PDB entry 7TPD | X-ray diffraction, 2.60 A resolution | chains A and H of the 4 polymer chains in the assembly

Chain A:
Name: Integrin alpha-IIb heavy chain
From: Homo sapiens
Reference sequence: P08514 (ITA2B_HUMAN); residues 1-457 here correspond to UniProt positions 32-488 (UniProt number = residue number + 31)
Amino-acid sequence (457 residues; each row starts with the number of its first residue):
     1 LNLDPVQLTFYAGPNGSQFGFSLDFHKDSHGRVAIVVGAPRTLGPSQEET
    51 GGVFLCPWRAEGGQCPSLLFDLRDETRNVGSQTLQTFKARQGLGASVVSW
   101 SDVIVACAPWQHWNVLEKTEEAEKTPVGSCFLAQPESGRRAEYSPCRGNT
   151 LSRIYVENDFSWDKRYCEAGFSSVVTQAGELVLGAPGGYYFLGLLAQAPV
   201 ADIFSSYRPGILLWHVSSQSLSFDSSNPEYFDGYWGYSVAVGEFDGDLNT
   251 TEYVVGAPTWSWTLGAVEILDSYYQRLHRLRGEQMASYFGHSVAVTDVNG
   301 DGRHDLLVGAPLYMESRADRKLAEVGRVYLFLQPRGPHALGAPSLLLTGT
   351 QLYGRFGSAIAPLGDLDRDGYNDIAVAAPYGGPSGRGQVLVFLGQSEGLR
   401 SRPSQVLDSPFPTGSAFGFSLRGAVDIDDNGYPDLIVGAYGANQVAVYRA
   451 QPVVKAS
Disulfides: Cys56-Cys65, Cys107-Cys130, Cys146-Cys167
Metal / ion sites: Ca2+ site 1: Glu243, Asp245, Asp247, Thr250, Glu252; Ca2+ site 2: Asp297, Asn299, Asp301, Arg303, Asp305; Ca2+ site 3: Asp365, Asp367, Asp369, Tyr371, Asp373; Ca2+ site 4: Asp426, Asp428, Asn430, Tyr432, Asp434
Small-molecule neighbours: IR7 ((4-{[2-oxo-4-(piperidin-4-yl)piperazin-1-yl]acetyl}phenoxy)acetic acid): Asp159, Phe160, Ser161, Tyr189, Tyr190, Leu192, Asp224, Ser225, Phe231
Reported in the primary citation:
  - binding site for IR7: Asp224

Chain H:
Name: Fab heavy chain
From: Mus musculus
Notes: antibody fragment or engineered binder
Amino-acid sequence (216 residues; row label = number of the first residue in the row; note: 3 numbers in that range are skipped by the numbering (no residue carries them; nothing is unmodelled there)):
     1 EVQLQQSGAELVKPGASVKLSCTASGFNIKDTYVHWVKQRPEQGLEWIGR
    51 IDPANGYTKYDPKFQGKATITADTSSNTAYLQLSSLTSEDTAVYYCVRPL
   101 YDYYAMDYWGQGTSVTVSSAKTTAPSVYPLAPVC
   138 TGSSVTLGCLVKGYFPEPVTLTWNSGSLSSGVHTFPAVLQSDLYTLSSSV
   188 TVTSSTWPSQSITCNVAHPASSTKVDKKIEPR
Disulfides: Cys22-Cys96, Cys146-Cys201

Chain A / chain H interface:
Contacting residue pairs (22):
  Arg77(A) with Asp102(H), salt bridge
  Val79(A) with Tyr104(H), hydrophobic
  Gly80(A) with Tyr104(H)
  Gln82(A) with Tyr104(H), hydrogen bond
  Leu84(A) with Tyr104(H)
  Asn149(A) with Tyr33(H), hydrogen bond; Tyr104(H), hydrogen bond
  Ile154(A) with Tyr57(H)
  Asn158(A) with Tyr57(H), hydrogen bond
  Ser205(A) with Tyr101(H)
  Ser206(A) with Tyr101(H)
  Ile211(A) with Asp102(H)
  Leu213(A) with Asp102(H); Tyr103(H), hydrogen bond (backbone-backbone); Tyr104(H)
  Trp214(A) with Tyr101(H); Tyr103(H)
  His215(A) with Asp31(H); Thr32(H); Leu100(H); Tyr101(H), hydrogen bond (backbone-backbone); Tyr103(H)
Other interface residues (no listed pair), chain A (16 interface residues in all): Glu117, Arg208
Other interface residues (no listed pair), chain H (11 interface residues in all): Lys59, Pro99

In short:
The interface between chain A and chain H involves 16 residues on one side and 11 on the other, with 6
hydrogen bonds and 1 salt bridge. Polar pairs include Arg77(A)-Asp102(H), Gln82(A)-Tyr104(H) and
Asn149(A)-Tyr33(H). Chain A binds compound IR7. The paper reports a binding site for IR7 at Asp224(A).
Here chain A is Integrin alpha-IIb heavy chain (Homo sapiens) and chain H is Fab heavy chain (Mus musculus).
Entry 7TPD (Integrin alpha IIB beta3 complex with EF5154) was determined by X-ray diffraction, deposited
together with 7L8P, 7TCT, 7TD8, 7THO, 7TMZ, 7U60 and 15 further entries.
